Entry 6BHW (X-ray diffraction, 2.21 A resolution); this record covers chains A and B of the 4 polymer chains in the assembly.

# Chain A (and B)
Protein: Single-stranded DNA-binding protein A
From: Bacillus subtilis (strain 168)
Notes: chain B of this document is another copy of the same molecule, construct and numbering; everything in this record applies to it too
Reference sequence: P37455 (SSBA_BACSU); residue numbers follow UniProt; this construct covers 1-116
Sequence (119 residues; each row starts with the number of its first residue; numbers below 1 keep their minus sign (Gly-2 is residue -2)):
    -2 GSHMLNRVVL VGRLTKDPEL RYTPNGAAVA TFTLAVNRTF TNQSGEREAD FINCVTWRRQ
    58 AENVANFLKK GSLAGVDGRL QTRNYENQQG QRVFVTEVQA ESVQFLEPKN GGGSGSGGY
Unresolved in the structure: 41-42, 85-90, 106-116 (chain B: -2 to -1, 37-41, 105-116)
Sequence notes: expression tag (-2 to 0)
Swiss-Prot annotation at these positions:
  - modified residue: Tyr82 (Phosphotyrosine)
From the paper describing this entry:
  - self-association interface (contacts with another copy of this molecule): Arg80, Tyr82, Glu83

# How chain A and chain B interact
Contacting residue pairs - 55 pairs, chain A then chain B:
  Gly-2(A) with Asn34(B)
  His0(A) with Val8(B); Leu70(B)
  Met1(A) with Val8(B); Gly9(B); Asn34(B)
  Leu2(A) with Leu7(B); Val8(B), hydrogen bond (backbone-backbone)
  Asn3(A) with Val6(B); Leu7(B); Val33(B)
  Arg4(A) with Arg4(B); Val5(B); Val6(B), hydrogen bond (backbone-backbone)
  Val5(A) with Arg4(B); Val5(B), hydrophobic
  Val6(A) with Asn3(B); Arg4(B), hydrogen bond (backbone-backbone)
  Leu7(A) with Leu2(B); Asn3(B)
  Val8(A) with Met1(B); Leu2(B), hydrogen bond (backbone-backbone)
  Gly9(A) with Met1(B)
  Ala32(A) with Met1(B)
  Val33(A) with Met1(B), hydrophobic; Leu2(B); Asn3(B)
  Asn34(A) with His0(B), hydrogen bond; Met1(B), hydrogen bond (backbone-side chain); Arg76(B)
  Arg35(A) with His0(B), hydrogen bond (backbone-backbone); Arg76(B); Gln78(B); Thr79(B), hydrogen bond (side chain-backbone)
  Thr36(A) with Arg76(B), hydrogen bond
  Phe37(A) with Arg76(B); Gln78(B)
  Arg44(A) with His0(B)
  Asp47(A) with Leu77(B); Gln78(B); Thr79(B), hydrogen bond (side chain-backbone)
  Phe48(A) with Thr79(B), hydrogen bond (backbone-side chain)
  Ile49(A) with Leu77(B), hydrophobic
  Leu77(A) with Asp47(B); Ile49(B), hydrophobic; Leu77(B), hydrophobic; Val95(B), hydrophobic
  Gln78(A) with Arg35(B), hydrogen bond; Asp47(B)
  Thr79(A) with Arg44(B), hydrogen bond (backbone-side chain); Asp47(B), hydrogen bond (backbone-side chain); Phe48(B), hydrogen bond (side chain-backbone); Ile49(B)
  Phe91(A) with Phe91(B)
  Thr93(A) with Thr93(B)
Other interface residues (no listed pair), chain A (30 interface residues in all): Arg10, Leu70, Arg80, Val95
Other interface residues (no listed pair), chain B (27 interface residues in all): Ala32, Val92

# In short
Chain A and chain B form an interface of 30 and 27 residues respectively; the contacts include 15 hydrogen
bonds. Among the polar pairs are Asn34(A)-His0(B), Asn34(A)-Met1(B) and Arg35(A)-Thr79(B). From the paper: a
self-association interface involving Arg80(A), Tyr82(A) and Glu83(A).
Chain A and chain B are both Single-stranded DNA-binding protein A (Bacillus subtilis (strain 168)); the
structure, B. subtilis SsbA, was determined by X-ray diffraction together with 6BHX from the same study.
